Entry 7A77 (X-ray diffraction, 1.50 A resolution); this record covers chains A and B.

# Chain A
Name: Retinoic acid receptor RXR-alpha
From: Homo sapiens
Reference sequence: P19793 (RXRA_HUMAN); residue numbers follow UniProt; this construct covers 223-462
Sequence (242 residues; numbered 221 to 462; the number before each row is that of its first residue):
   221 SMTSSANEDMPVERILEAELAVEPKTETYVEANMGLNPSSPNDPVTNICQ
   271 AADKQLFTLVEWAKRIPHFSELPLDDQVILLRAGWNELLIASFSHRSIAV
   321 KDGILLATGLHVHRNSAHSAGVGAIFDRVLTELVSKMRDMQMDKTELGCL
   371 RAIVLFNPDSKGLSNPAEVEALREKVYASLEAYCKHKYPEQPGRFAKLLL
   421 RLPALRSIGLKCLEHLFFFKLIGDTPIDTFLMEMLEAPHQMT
Not modelled in the structure: 221-224, 253-261, 459-462
Construct notes: expression tag (221-222)
Swiss-Prot annotation at these positions:
  - region: Arg348 to Gly368 (Required for nuclear export)
  - binding site (9-cis-retinoate): Arg316, Ala327
  - binding site (all-trans-retinoate): Arg316, Ala327
  - modified residue (Phosphoserine): Ser259, Ser260
  - mutagenesis: Val280 (V280A: Abolished ubiquitination and degradation by UBR5), Glu352 to Thr462 (No impact on acetylation by EP300), Met357 to Met360 (Abolishes nuclear export), Leu418 to Leu430 (Abolishes nuclear localization), Glu434 (E434N/Q/K/A: As a heterodimer with NR1H4, impairs interaction with coactivator NCOA1. Impairs transcriptional activity)
Reported in the primary citation:
  - binding site for palmitic acid: Arg316, Phe346

# Chain B
Name: Nuclear receptor coactivator 2
Reference sequence: Q15596 (NCOA2_HUMAN); residues 471-484 here correspond to UniProt positions 686-699 (UniProt number = residue number + 215)
Sequence (14 residues; numbered 471 to 484; the number before each row is that of its first residue):
   471 KHKILHRLLQDSSY
Not modelled in the structure: 483-484
Construct notes: conflict Tyr484 (Ser699 in Q15596)

# Chain A / chain B interface
Contacting residue pairs (24; chain A residue first):
  Phe277(A) with Leu478(B), hydrophobic
  Val280(A) with Leu475(B), hydrophobic; Leu478(B), hydrophobic; Leu479(B), hydrophobic
  Lys284(A) with Leu478(B), hydrogen bond (side chain-backbone); Leu479(B); Asp481(B), hydrogen bond (side chain-backbone)
  Leu294(A) with His476(B); Leu479(B), hydrophobic
  Gln297(A) with Leu479(B)
  Val298(A) with His472(B); Leu475(B), hydrophobic; His476(B); Leu479(B), hydrophobic
  Leu301(A) with Leu479(B), hydrophobic
  Arg302(A) with His472(B), hydrogen bond; Leu475(B)
  Thr449(A) with Ile474(B)
  Phe450(A) with Ile474(B), hydrophobic; Leu478(B), hydrophobic
  Glu453(A) with His472(B); Lys473(B), hydrogen bond (side chain-backbone); Ile474(B), hydrogen bond (side chain-backbone); Leu475(B), hydrogen bond (side chain-backbone)
Also at the interface, not in a pair above, chain A (17 interface residues in all): Glu281, Phe289, Asp295, Met454, Ala457, Pro458
Also at the interface, not in a pair above, chain B (9 interface residues in all): Ser482

# Summary
Chain A and chain B form an interface of 17 and 9 residues respectively; the contacts include 6 hydrogen
bonds. Among the polar pairs are Lys284(A)-Leu478(B), Lys284(A)-Asp481(B) and Arg302(A)-His472(B). The paper
reports a binding site for palmitic acid at Arg316(A) and Phe346(A).
Chain A is Retinoic acid receptor RXR-alpha (Homo sapiens) and chain B is Nuclear receptor coactivator 2; the
structure, Crystal structure of RXR alpha LBD in complexes with palmitic acid and GRIP-1 peptide, was
determined by X-ray diffraction (same publication as 7A78 and 7A79).
